3A2H - chains A and B; structure by X-ray diffraction, 2.50 A resolution.

== Chain A ==
Molecule: Vitamin D3 receptor
Source organism: Rattus norvegicus
Notes: fragment: ligand binding domain, residues 116-423; engineered mutation(s): DEL(165-211) mutant
UniProt: P13053 (VDR_RAT); residue numbers follow UniProt; this construct covers 116-164, 212-423
Sequence (265 residues; row label = number of the first residue in the row; note: 47 numbers in that range are skipped by the numbering (no residue carries them; nothing is unmodelled there)):
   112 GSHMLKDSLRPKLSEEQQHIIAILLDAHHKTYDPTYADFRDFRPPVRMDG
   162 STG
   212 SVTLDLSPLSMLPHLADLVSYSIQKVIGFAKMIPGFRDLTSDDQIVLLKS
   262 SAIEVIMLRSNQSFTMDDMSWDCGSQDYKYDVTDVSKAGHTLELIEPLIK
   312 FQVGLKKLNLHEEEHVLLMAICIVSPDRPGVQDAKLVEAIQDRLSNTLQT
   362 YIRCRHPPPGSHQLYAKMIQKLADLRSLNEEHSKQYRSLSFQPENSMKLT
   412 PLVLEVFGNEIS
Not modelled in the structure: 112-122, 159-164, 212-218, 422-423
Differences from the reference sequence: expression tag (112-115)
Residues lining bound ligands: TEJ ((1S,3R,5Z,7E,20S,23S)-1,3-dihydroxy-23,26-epoxy-9,10-secocholesta-5,7,10,25(27)-tetraen-26-one): Y143, Y147, F150, L223, L226, A227, L229, V230, S233, I264, I267, M268, R270, S271, S274, W282, C284, Y291, V296, A299, H301, L305, L309, H393, Y397, F418

== Chain B ==
Molecule: Mediator of RNA polymerase II transcription subunit 1 peptide
UniProt: Q15648 (MED1_HUMAN); residues 625-637 here correspond to UniProt positions 640-652 (UniProt number = residue number + 15)
Sequence (13 residues; each row starts with the number of its first residue):
   625 KNHPMLMNLLKDN
Not modelled in the structure: 625-627, 635-637

== How chain A and chain B interact ==
Contacting residue pairs (15):
  I238(A) - L630(B)  hydrophobic
  I238(A) - L633(B)
  I238(A) - L634(B)  hydrophobic
  K242(A) - L633(B)  hydrogen bond (side chain-backbone)
  K242(A) - L634(B)
  S252(A) - M631(B)
  Q255(A) - L634(B)
  L259(A) - L630(B)  hydrophobic
  L259(A) - L634(B)  hydrophobic
  P412(A) - M629(B)  hydrophobic
  L413(A) - L633(B)  hydrophobic
  E416(A) - P628(B)
  E416(A) - M629(B)  hydrogen bond (side chain-backbone)
  E416(A) - L630(B)  hydrogen bond (side chain-backbone)
  V417(A) - L630(B)  hydrophobic
Also at the interface, not in a pair above, chain A (13 interface residues in all): Q235, F247, I256, K260

== Overview ==
13 residues of chain A face 6 of chain B across their interface; the contacts include 3 hydrogen bonds. Polar
contacts include K242(A)-L633(B), E416(A)-M629(B) and E416(A)-L630(B). Ligands of chain A: compound TEJ.
Chain A is Vitamin D3 receptor (Rattus norvegicus) and chain B is Mediator of RNA polymerase II transcription
subunit 1 peptide; the structure, Crystal structure of the rat vitamin D receptor ligand binding domain
complexed with TEI-9647 and a ..., was determined by X-ray diffraction together with 3A2I and 3A2J from the
same study.
